PDB entry 7PFX | electron microscopy, 4.30 A resolution (low resolution: residue-level contacts below are approximate; hydrogen-bond / salt-bridge calls are withheld) | chains L and I of the 11 polymer chains in the assembly

Chain L:
Molecule: Histone H4
Organism: Homo sapiens
UniProtKB: P62805 (H4_HUMAN); residues 0-102 here correspond to UniProt positions 1-103 (UniProt number = residue number + 1)
Sequence (103 residues; numbered 0 to 102; the number before each row is that of its first residue; numbering starts at 0):
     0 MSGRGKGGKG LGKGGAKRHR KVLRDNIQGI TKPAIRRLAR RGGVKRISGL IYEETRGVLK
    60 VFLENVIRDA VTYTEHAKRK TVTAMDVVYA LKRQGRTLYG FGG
Not modelled in the structure: 0-19

Chain I:
Molecule: 177-nt DNA strand
Organism: synthetic construct
Sequence (177 nucleotides; numbered 430 to 606; the number before each row is that of its first residue):
   430 GGCCGCCACT GGCCACTGGA GAATCCCGGT GCCGAGGCCG CTCAATTGGT CGTAGACAGC
   490 TCTAGCACCG CTTAAACGCA CGTACGCGCT GTCCCCCGCG TTTTAACCGC CAAGGGGATT
   550 ACTCCCTAGT CTCCAGGCAC GTGTCACATA TATACATCCT GTGCATGTAA GTGCATG

How chain L and chain I interact:
Residue-residue contacts - 15 pairs, chain L then chain I:
  Arg-35(L) with DC526(I)
  Arg-39(L) with DC526(I)
  Arg-45(L) with DC524(I); DC525(I); DC526(I)
  Ile-46(L) with DC525(I); DC526(I)
  Ser-47(L) with DC525(I)
  Gly-48(L) with DC525(I)
  Lys-77(L) with DG546(I)
  Arg-78(L) with DG546(I); DA547(I)
  Lys-79(L) with DG545(I); DG546(I)
  Thr-80(L) with DG546(I)
Also at the interface, not in a pair above, chain L (12 interface residues in all): Lys-44, Tyr-51
Also at the interface, not in a pair above, chain I (7 interface residues in all): DG527

In short:
The interface between chain L and chain I involves 12 residues on one side and 7 on the other.
Here chain L is Histone H4 (Homo sapiens) and chain I is a 177-nt DNA strand (synthetic construct). Entry 7PFX
(Nucleosome 3 of the 4x207 nucleosome array containing H1) was determined by electron microscopy together with
7PET, 7PEU, 7PEV, 7PEW, 7PEX, 7PEY and 16 further entries from the same study.
